3VR4 - chains C and D of the 8 polymer chains in the assembly; structure by X-ray diffraction, 2.17 A resolution.

[Chain C]
Protein: V-type sodium ATPase catalytic subunit A
Organism: Enterococcus hirae
Notes: EC 3.6.3.15
UniProtKB: Q08636 (NTPA_ENTHR); numbering as in UniProt (aligned over 1-593)
Sequence (600 residues; numbered -6 to 593; the number before each row is that of its first residue; numbers below 1 keep their minus sign (Gly-6 is residue -6)):
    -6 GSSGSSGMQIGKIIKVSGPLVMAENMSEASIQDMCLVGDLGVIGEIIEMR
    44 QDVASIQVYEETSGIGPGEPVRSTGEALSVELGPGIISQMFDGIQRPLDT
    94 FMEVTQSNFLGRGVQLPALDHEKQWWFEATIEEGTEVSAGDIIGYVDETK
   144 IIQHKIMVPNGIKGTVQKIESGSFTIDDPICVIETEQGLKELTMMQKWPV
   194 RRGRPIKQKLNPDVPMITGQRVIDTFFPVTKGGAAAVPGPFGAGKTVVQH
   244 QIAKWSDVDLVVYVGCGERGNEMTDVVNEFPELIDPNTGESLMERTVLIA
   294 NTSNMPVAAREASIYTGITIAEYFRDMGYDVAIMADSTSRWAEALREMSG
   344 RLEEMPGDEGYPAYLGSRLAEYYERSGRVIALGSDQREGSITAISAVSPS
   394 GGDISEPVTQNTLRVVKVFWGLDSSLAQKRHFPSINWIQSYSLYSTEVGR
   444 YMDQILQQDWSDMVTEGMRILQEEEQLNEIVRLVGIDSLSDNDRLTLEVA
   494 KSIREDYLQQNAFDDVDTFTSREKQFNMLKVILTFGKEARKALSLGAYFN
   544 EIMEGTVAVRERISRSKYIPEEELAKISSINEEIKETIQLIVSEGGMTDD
Not modelled in the structure: -6 to 0, 587-593
Construct notes: expression tag (-6 to 0)
Modified positions: Mse1, Mse15, Mse19, Mse27, Mse42, Mse83, Mse95, Mse150, Mse187, Mse188, Mse209, Mse266, Mse286, Mse298, Mse320, Mse327, Mse341, Mse348, Mse445, Mse456, Mse461, Mse521, Mse546 (selenomethionine; parent Met); Mse590 (selenomethionine)
Swiss-Prot annotation at these positions:
  - binding site (ATP): Gly232 to Thr239
Reported in the primary citation:
  - catalytic residues: Glu261 (citing earlier work)

[Chain D]
Protein: V-type sodium ATPase subunit B
Organism: Enterococcus hirae
Notes: EC 3.6.3.15
UniProtKB: Q08637 (NTPB_ENTHR); numbering as in UniProt (aligned over 1-458)
Sequence (465 residues; row label = number of the first residue in the row; numbers below 1 keep their minus sign (Gly-6 is residue -6)):
    -6 GSSGSSGMIKEYRTIKEVVGPLMAVEKVSGVKYEELIEVRMQNGEIRRGQ
    44 VLEVQEDKAMVQIFEGTSGINLKNSSVRFLGHPLQLGVSEDMIGRVFDGL
    94 GRPKDNGPEILPEKYLDINGEVINPIARDYPDEFIQTGISAIDHLNTLVR
   144 GQKLPVFSGSGLPHKELAAQIARQATVLDSSDDFAVVFAAIGITFEEAEF
   194 FMEDFRQTGAIDRSVMFMNLANDPAIERIATPRMALTAAEYLAYEKGMHV
   244 LVIMTDMTNYAEALREISAARREVPGRRGYPGYLYTNLATLFERAGRIRG
   294 LKGSVTQIPILTMPEDDKTHPIPDLTGYITEGQIILTRELYKSGIQPPID
   344 VLPSLSRLKDKGTGAGKTREDHAATMNQLFAAYAQGKQAKELAVVLGESA
   394 LSDIDKIYAKFAERFENEYVNQGFYTNRTITETLDLGWELLAMLPRTELK
   444 RIKDDLLDKYLPEGK
Not modelled in the structure: -6 to 3, 456-458
Construct notes: expression tag (-6 to 0)
Modified positions: Mse1 (selenomethionine); Mse16, Mse34, Mse53, Mse85, Mse195, Mse209, Mse211, Mse227, Mse241, Mse247, Mse250, Mse306, Mse369, Mse436 (selenomethionine; parent Met)
Reported in the primary citation:
  - conformationally variable residues: Arg350

[Interface between chain C and chain D]
Contacting residue pairs (71):
  Ser20(C) - Asn64(D)  hydrogen bond (backbone-side chain)
  Ser20(C) - Lys66(D)  hydrogen bond
  Glu21(C) - Asn64(D)  hydrogen bond (backbone-side chain)
  Glu21(C) - Lys66(D)  salt bridge
  Ala22(C) - Asn64(D)  hydrogen bond (backbone-side chain)
  Ser23(C) - Gly62(D)
  Ser23(C) - Ile63(D)
  Ser23(C) - Asn64(D)
  Ile24(C) - Val11(D)  hydrophobic
  Ile24(C) - Thr60(D)
  Ile24(C) - Gly62(D)  hydrogen bond (backbone-backbone)
  Ile24(C) - Ile63(D)  hydrogen bond (backbone-backbone)
  Gln25(C) - Ser61(D)
  Ile40(C) - Gly13(D)
  Glu41(C) - Val11(D)
  Glu41(C) - Val12(D)
  Mse42(C) - Glu10(D)
  Mse42(C) - Val11(D)  hydrogen bond (backbone-backbone)
  Mse42(C) - Leu65(D)
  Arg43(C) - Lys9(D)
  Arg43(C) - Glu10(D)  salt bridge
  Arg43(C) - Val12(D)
  Gln44(C) - Lys9(D)  hydrogen bond (backbone-backbone)
  Arg195(C) - Arg40(D)
  Lys202(C) - Phe188(D)
  Asn204(C) - Glu189(D)
  Pro205(C) - Glu189(D)
  Phe220(C) - Lys335(D)
  Glu346(C) - Arg265(D)  hydrogen bond (backbone-side chain)
  Mse348(C) - Ala262(D)
  Mse348(C) - Arg265(D)
  Asp351(C) - Arg258(D)  salt bridge
  Ala356(C) - Arg258(D)
  Ala356(C) - Glu259(D)
  Ala356(C) - Ala262(D)  hydrophobic
  Tyr357(C) - Glu259(D)
  Ser360(C) - Arg221(D)  hydrogen bond
  Ser360(C) - Glu259(D)  hydrogen bond
  Ala363(C) - Ala214(D)
  Glu367(C) - Thr187(D)
  Glu367(C) - Phe188(D)  hydrogen bond (side chain-backbone)
  Glu367(C) - Asn215(D)
  Ser398(C) - Glu308(D)
  Gln403(C) - Pro307(D)
  Gln403(C) - Glu308(D)
  Arg407(C) - Asn252(D)  hydrogen bond
  Arg407(C) - Glu255(D)
  Val408(C) - Thr187(D)
  Val408(C) - Ala214(D)  hydrophobic
  Lys410(C) - Thr187(D)
  Lys410(C) - Glu189(D)  salt bridge
  Trp430(C) - Lys335(D)  hydrogen bond (backbone-side chain)
  Ile431(C) - Lys335(D)
  Ser433(C) - Lys335(D)  hydrogen bond (backbone-side chain)
  Tyr434(C) - Ser153(D)
  Tyr434(C) - Gly154(D)
  Tyr434(C) - Arg331(D)
  Leu436(C) - Gly154(D)
  Tyr437(C) - Glu189(D)  hydrogen bond
  Mse461(C) - Lys335(D)
  Arg462(C) - Lys335(D)
  Gln465(C) - Glu332(D)
  Gln465(C) - Lys335(D)
  Gln465(C) - Ser336(D)
  Gln469(C) - Glu332(D)
  Leu470(C) - Val387(D)  hydrophobic
  Ile473(C) - Val387(D)  hydrophobic
  Ser481(C) - Val388(D)  hydrogen bond (side chain-backbone)
  Ser481(C) - Leu389(D)
  Ser481(C) - Gly390(D)
  Leu482(C) - Val387(D)  hydrophobic
Other interface residues (no listed pair), chain C (49 interface residues in all): Glu347, Glu364, Leu406, Thr458, Val477, Asp486
Other interface residues (no listed pair), chain D (44 interface residues in all): Gln35, Glu58, Glu266, Gly272, Gly337, Glu384, Ala386

[Overview]
49 residues of chain C and 44 residues of chain D are in contact; the contacts include 17 hydrogen bonds and 4
salt bridges. Among the polar pairs are Glu21(C)-Lys66(D), Arg43(C)-Glu10(D) and Asp351(C)-Arg258(D). Curated
annotation (UniProt) lists 8 ATP-binding residues on chain C. From the paper: the catalytic residue Glu261(C);
conformational variability at Arg350(D).
Here chain C is V-type sodium ATPase catalytic subunit A and chain D is V-type sodium ATPase subunit B, both
from Enterococcus hirae. Entry 3VR4 (Crystal structure of Enterococcus hirae V1-ATPase [eV1]) was determined
by X-ray diffraction together with 3VR2, 3VR3 and 3VR5 from the same study.
